PDB entry 6FM0 | X-ray diffraction, 1.70 A resolution | chain A

[Chain A]
Molecule: Adenylosuccinate synthetase
Organism: Vibrio phage phiVC8
Reference sequence: G3FFN6 (G3FFN6_9CAUD); residues 3-343 here = UniProt positions 3-343
Sequence (363 residues; row label = number of the first residue in the row; numbers below 1 keep their minus sign (Met-19 is residue -19)):
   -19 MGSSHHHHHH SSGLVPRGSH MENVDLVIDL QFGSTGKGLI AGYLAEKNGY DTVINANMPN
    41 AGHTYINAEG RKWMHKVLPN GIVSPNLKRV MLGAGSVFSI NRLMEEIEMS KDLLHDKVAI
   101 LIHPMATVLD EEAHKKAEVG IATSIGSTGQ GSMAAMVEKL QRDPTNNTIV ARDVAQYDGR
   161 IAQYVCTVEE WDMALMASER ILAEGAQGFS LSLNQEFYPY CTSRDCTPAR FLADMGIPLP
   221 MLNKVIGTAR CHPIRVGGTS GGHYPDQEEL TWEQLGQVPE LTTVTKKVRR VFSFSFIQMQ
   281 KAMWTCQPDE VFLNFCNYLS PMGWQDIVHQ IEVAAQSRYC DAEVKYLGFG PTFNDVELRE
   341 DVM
Not modelled in the structure: -19 to 1, 111-131, 236-241, 250-269, 343
Differences from the reference sequence: initiating methionine (-19); expression tag (-18 to 2)
Ligand contacts: ATP (adenosine-5'-triphosphate): Asp9, Gly13, Ser14, Thr15, Gly16, Lys17, Gly18, Leu19, Gly42, His43, Thr44, Ala186, Asn294, Phe295, Asn297, Tyr298, Gly328, Phe329, Gly330, Pro331
Curated features (UniProtKB/Swiss-Prot):
  - active site: Ser14 (Proton acceptor)
  - binding site (ATP): Ser14, Thr15, Gly16, Lys17, Gly18, Gly42, His43, Thr44, Gln187, Asn294, Asn297, Gly330
  - binding site (dGMP): Ser14, Asn40, Ser127, Thr128, Arg142, Thr202
  - binding site (Mg(2+)): Ser14, Gly42, Thr263
  - binding site (L-aspartate): Thr263, Val264, Arg269

[In short]
Chain A binds ATP. UniProt lists active-site residue Ser14, 12 ATP-binding residues, 6 dGMP-binding residues
and 3 Mg2+-binding residues.
Chain A is Adenylosuccinate synthetase (Vibrio phage phiVC8); the structure, Deoxyguanylosuccinate synthase
(DgsS) and ATP structure at 1.7 Angstrom resolution, was determined by X-ray diffraction together with 6TNH
and 6FLF from the same study.
